PDB entry 7L06 | electron microscopy, 3.30 A resolution | chains H and M of the 11 polymer chains in the assembly

# Chain H (and M)
Molecule: 2G12 heavy chain
From: Homo sapiens
Notes: chain M of this document is another copy of the same molecule, construct and numbering; everything in this record applies to it too
Amino-acid sequence (226 residues; each row starts with the number of its first residue; note: 12 numbers in that range are skipped by the numbering (no residue carries them; nothing is unmodelled there); a row labelled like 82A-82C holds insertion residues (82A, then the next letters in order); X marks 8 residues of unknown identity (built as UNK)):
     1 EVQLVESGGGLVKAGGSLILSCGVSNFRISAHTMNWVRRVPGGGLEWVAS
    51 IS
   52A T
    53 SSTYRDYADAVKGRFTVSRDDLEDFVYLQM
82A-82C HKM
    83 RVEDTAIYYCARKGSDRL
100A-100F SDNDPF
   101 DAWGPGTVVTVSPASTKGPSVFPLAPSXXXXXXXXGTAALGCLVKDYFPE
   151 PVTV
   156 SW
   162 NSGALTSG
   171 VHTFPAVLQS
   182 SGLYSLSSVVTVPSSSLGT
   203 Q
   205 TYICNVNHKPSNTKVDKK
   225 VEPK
Disordered / not traced: 128-135
Cystine bridges: Cys22-Cys92, Cys142-Cys208

# Chain H / chain M interface
Pairs across the interface (40; chain H residue first):
  Ser7(H) with Ile19(M); His82A(M)
  Gly8(H) with Ile19(M)
  Leu11(H) with Leu178(M), hydrophobic; Ser180(M)
  Ile19(H) with Ser7(M); Gly8(M); Ile19(M), hydrophobic; Ser21(M); Tyr79(M), hydrophobic
  Ser21(H) with Ile19(M); Gln81(M), hydrogen bond
  Ser54(H) with Leu74(M)
  Arg57(H) with Asp72(M), salt bridge; Leu74(M); Glu75(M)
  Thr68(H) with Phe77(M); Tyr79(M)
  Val69(H) with Asp72(M)
  Ser70(H) with Asp72(M), hydrogen bond; Tyr79(M), hydrogen bond
  Arg71(H) with Arg71(M)
  Asp72(H) with Arg57(M), salt bridge; Val69(M); Ser70(M), hydrogen bond; Arg71(M)
  Leu74(H) with Ser54(M); Arg57(M)
  Phe77(H) with Thr68(M); Gln81(M)
  Tyr79(H) with Ile19(M), hydrophobic; Ser70(M), hydrogen bond; Tyr79(M), hydrophobic; Gln81(M), hydrogen bond
  Gln81(H) with Ser21(M), hydrogen bond; Phe77(M); Tyr79(M), hydrogen bond
  His82A(H) with Ser7(M)
  Leu178(H) with Thr110(M)
  Ser180(H) with Leu11(M)
Other interface residues (no listed pair), chain H (24 interface residues in all): Ser17, Leu18, Leu20, Glu75, Gly183
Other interface residues (no listed pair), chain M (27 interface residues in all): Ser17, Leu18, Leu20, Ile51, Gln179, Gly183

# Overview
24 residues of chain H and 27 residues of chain M are in contact, with 8 hydrogen bonds and 2 salt bridges.
Among the polar pairs are Arg57(H)-Asp72(M), Ser21(H)-Gln81(M) and Ser70(H)-Asp72(M).
Chain H and chain M are both 2G12 heavy chain (Homo sapiens); the structure, Cryo-EM structure of SARS-CoV-2
2P S ectodomain bound to two copies of domain-swapped antibody 2G12, was determined by electron microscopy
together with 6VTU, 6XRJ, 7L02, 7L09, 7L6M, 7L6O, 7LU9 and 7LUA from the same study.
